9FK5 - chains C and D of the 5 polymer chains in the assembly; structure by electron microscopy, 4.10 A resolution (low resolution: residue-level contacts below are approximate; hydrogen-bond / salt-bridge calls are withheld).

Chain C:
Molecule: TGF-beta receptor type-1
From: Homo sapiens
Notes: EC 2.7.11.30
Reference sequence: P36897 (TGFR1_HUMAN); residues 29-113 here correspond to UniProt positions 31-115 (UniProt number = residue number + 2)
Amino-acid sequence (87 residues; row label = number of the first residue in the row):
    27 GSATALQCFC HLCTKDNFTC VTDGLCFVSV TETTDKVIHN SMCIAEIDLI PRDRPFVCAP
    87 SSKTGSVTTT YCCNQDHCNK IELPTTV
Unresolved in the structure: 27-30, 108-113
Construct notes: insertion (28)
Disulfides: Cys-34/Cys-52, Cys-36/Cys-39, Cys-46/Cys-69, Cys-84/Cys-98, Cys-99/Cys-104
Swiss-Prot annotation at these positions:
  - glycosylation: Asn-43 (N-linked (GlcNAc...) asparagine)

Chain D:
Molecule: TGF-beta receptor type-2
From: Homo sapiens
Notes: EC 2.7.11.30
Reference sequence: P37173 (TGFR2_HUMAN); numbering as in UniProt (aligned over 42-153)
Amino-acid sequence (113 residues; numbered 41 to 153; the number before each row is that of its first residue):
    41 MNGAVKFPQL CKFCDVRFST CDNQKSCMSN CSITSICEKP QEVCVAVWRK NDENITLETV
   101 CHDPKLPYHD FILEDAASPK CIMKEKKKPG ETFFMCSCSS DECNDNIIFS EEY
Unresolved in the structure: 41-44, 150-153
Construct notes: initiating methionine (41)
Disulfides: Cys-51/Cys-84, Cys-54/Cys-71, Cys-61/Cys-67, Cys-77/Cys-101, Cys-121/Cys-136, Cys-138/Cys-143
Swiss-Prot annotation at these positions:
  - glycosylation (N-linked (GlcNAc...) asparagine): Asn-70, Asn-94
  - natural variant: Cys-61 (C61R: In a gastric adenocarcinoma sample), Ile-73 (I73V: In a colorectal cancer sample)

How chain C and chain D interact:
Pairs across the interface (7):
  Asp-79(C) / Phe-47(D)
  Asp-79(C) / Pro-48(D)
  Arg-80(C) / Pro-48(D)
  Arg-80(C) / Leu-50(D)
  Arg-80(C) / Ile-76(D)
  Cys-98(C) / Val-45(D)
  Asn-100(C) / Val-45(D)
Other interface residues (no listed pair), chain C (8 interface residues in all): Leu-51, Pro-81, Cys-84, Cys-99

Overview:
Chain C and chain D form an interface of 8 and 5 residues respectively.
Chain C is TGF-beta receptor type-1 and chain D is TGF-beta receptor type-2, both from Homo sapiens; the
structure, Zebrafish Betaglycan Orphan Domain (zfBGo) in complex with TGF-B3 and extracellular domains of
TGFBRI and TGFBRII, was determined by electron microscopy together with 9B9F, 9FDY, 9FKP and 8DC0 from the
same study.
